Entry 4OQ9 (X-ray diffraction, 1.45 A resolution); this record covers chains A and F of the 60 polymer chains in the assembly.

# Chain A (and F)
Protein: Coat protein
From: Satellite Tobacco Mosaic Virus
Notes: chain F of this document is another copy of the same molecule, construct and numbering; everything in this record applies to it too
Reference sequence: P17574 (COAT_STMV); residues 1-159 here = UniProt positions 1-159
Amino-acid sequence (159 residues; row label = number of the first residue in the row):
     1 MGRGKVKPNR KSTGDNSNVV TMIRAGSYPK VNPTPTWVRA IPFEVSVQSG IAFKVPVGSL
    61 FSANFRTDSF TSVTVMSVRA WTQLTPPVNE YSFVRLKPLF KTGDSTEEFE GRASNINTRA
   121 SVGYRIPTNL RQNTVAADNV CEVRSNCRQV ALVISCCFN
Not modelled in the structure: 1-15
Metal / ion sites: Na+: D68 (shared with 1 residue of chain O)
What the authors report for this chain:
  - binding site for sulfate ion: R95, N117
  - binding site for the 2-nt RNA strand: R125, R131
  - binding site for the 2-nt RNA strand: N16 (proposed by the authors, not directly observed)
  - binding site for phosphate ion: N115, N117

# Chain A / chain F interface
Pairs across the interface - 38 pairs, chain A then chain F:
  T102(A) - K101(F)  hydrogen bond (backbone-side chain)
  T102(A) - Q132(F)
  T102(A) - N133(F)  hydrogen bond (side chain-backbone)
  T102(A) - T134(F)
  T102(A) - V135(F)
  G103(A) - S72(F)  hydrogen bond (backbone-side chain)
  G103(A) - N133(F)  hydrogen bond (backbone-side chain)
  G103(A) - V135(F)
  D104(A) - T71(F)  hydrogen bond (backbone-side chain)
  D104(A) - S72(F)  hydrogen bond (backbone-side chain)
  S105(A) - N159(F)  hydrogen bond
  T106(A) - T34(F)  hydrogen bond (backbone-side chain)
  T106(A) - S69(F)
  T106(A) - T71(F)
  T106(A) - N159(F)  hydrogen bond (backbone-backbone)
  E107(A) - N32(F)
  E107(A) - T34(F)
  E107(A) - P35(F)
  E107(A) - T36(F)
  E107(A) - N159(F)
  E108(A) - V31(F)
  E108(A) - N32(F)  hydrogen bond (backbone-side chain)
  E108(A) - P33(F)
  E108(A) - T34(F)  hydrogen bond (backbone-side chain)
  F109(A) - V31(F)
  F109(A) - N32(F)
  E110(A) - K30(F)
  E110(A) - V31(F)  hydrogen bond (backbone-backbone)
  R112(A) - Y28(F)  hydrogen bond
  S114(A) - S27(F)
  S114(A) - Y28(F)  hydrogen bond (side chain-backbone)
  S121(A) - K30(F)  hydrogen bond (backbone-side chain)
  N129(A) - T128(F)
  N129(A) - R131(F)  hydrogen bond (side chain-backbone)
  N129(A) - Q132(F)  hydrogen bond (backbone-side chain)
  L130(A) - Q132(F)
  L130(A) - N133(F)
  Q132(A) - Q132(F)
Other interface residues (no listed pair), chain A (18 interface residues in all): F100, G111, T128
Other interface residues (no listed pair), chain F (22 interface residues in all): F70, T74

# Summary
18 residues of chain A and 22 residues of chain F are in contact, with 17 hydrogen bonds. Among the polar
pairs are T102(A)-K101(F), T102(A)-N133(F) and G103(A)-S72(F). From the paper: a binding site for the 2-nt RNA
strand at R125(A), R131(A) and N16(A); a binding site for sulfate ion at R95(A) and N117(A).
Both chains are Coat protein (Satellite Tobacco Mosaic Virus). Entry 4OQ9 (Satellite Tobacco Mosaic Virus
Refined to 1.4 A Resolution using non-crystallographic symmetry restraints) was determined by X-ray
diffraction together with 4NIA and 4OQ8 from the same study.
